Entry 7CFS (electron microscopy, 3.56 A resolution); this record covers chains A and B of the 3 polymer chains in the assembly.

# Chain A (and B)
Name: Acid-sensing ion channel 1
From: Homo sapiens
Notes: chain B of this document is another copy of the same molecule, construct and numbering; everything in this record applies to it too
Reference sequence: P78348 (ASIC1_HUMAN); residues 1-468 here = UniProt positions 1-468
Sequence (477 residues; row label = number of the first residue in the row; numbers below 1 keep their minus sign (Met-8 is residue -8)):
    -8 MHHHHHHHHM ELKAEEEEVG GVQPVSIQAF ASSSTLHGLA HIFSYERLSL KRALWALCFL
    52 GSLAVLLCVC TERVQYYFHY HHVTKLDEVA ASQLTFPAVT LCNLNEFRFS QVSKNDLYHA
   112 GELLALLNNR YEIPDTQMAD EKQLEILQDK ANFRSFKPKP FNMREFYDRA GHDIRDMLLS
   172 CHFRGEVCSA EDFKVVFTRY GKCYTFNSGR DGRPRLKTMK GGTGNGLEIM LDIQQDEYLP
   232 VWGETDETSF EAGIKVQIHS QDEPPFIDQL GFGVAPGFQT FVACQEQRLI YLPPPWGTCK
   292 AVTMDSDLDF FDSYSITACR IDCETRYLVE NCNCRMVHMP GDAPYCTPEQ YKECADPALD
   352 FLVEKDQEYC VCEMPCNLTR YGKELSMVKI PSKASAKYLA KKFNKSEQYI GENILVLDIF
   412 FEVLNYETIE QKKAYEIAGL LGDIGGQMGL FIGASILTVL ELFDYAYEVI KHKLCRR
Disordered / not traced: -8 to 39, 466-468
Differences from the reference sequence: initiating methionine (-8); expression tag (-7 to 0)
UniProt features mapped onto this chain:
  - motif: Gly444 to Ser446 (GAS motif)
  - site: Glu79 (Involved in channel desensitization), Phe352 (Involved in the inhibition by the spider venom psalmotoxin-1), Asp357 (Involved in proton-dependent gating)
  - glycosylation (N-linked (GlcNAc...) asparagine): Asn368, Asn395
  - mutagenesis: Gln102 (Q102R: Decreased inhibition by mambalgin-1; when associated with E-167), Arg155 (R155L/F: Decreased inhibition by mambalgin-1), Asp167 (D167E: Decreased inhibition by mambalgin-1; when associated with R-102), Asp347 (D347A: Loss of inhibition by mambalgin-1. Changed pH-gating as lower pH is required for activation), Asp351 (D351G: Decreased inhibition by mambalgin-1. Changed pH-gating as lower pH is required for activation), Phe352 (F352L: Complete loss in the shift of pH for both activation and desensitization by the spider venom psalmotoxin-1. Decreased inhibition by mambalgin-1), Asp357 (D357A/N: Changed pH-gating as lower pH is required for activation), Tyr360 (Y360A: Loss of inhibition by mambalgin-1)
Cystine bridges: Cys93-Cys194, Cys172-Cys179, Cys290-Cys367, Cys310-Cys363, Cys314-Cys361, Cys323-Cys345, Cys325-Cys337
Glycans and other covalent adducts: N-acetylglucosamine (NAG) linked to Asn368, Asn395
Ion coordination: Na+: Asp434 (shared with Asp434(B) of chain B; 1 residue of chain C)

# Interface between chain A and chain B
Contacting residue pairs (74):
  Leu45(A) - Leu451(B)  hydrophobic
  Cys49(A) - Leu448(B)  hydrophobic
  Cys49(A) - Leu451(B)  hydrophobic
  Phe50(A) - Leu448(B)  hydrophobic
  Arg64(A) - Ala429(B)
  His72(A) - Lys423(B)  hydrogen bond
  His73(A) - Lys76(B)
  His73(A) - Asp78(B)
  Val74(A) - Val74(B)  hydrophobic
  Val74(A) - Thr75(B)
  Thr75(A) - Thr75(B)
  Thr75(A) - Leu77(B)
  Leu77(A) - Leu77(B)  hydrophobic
  Leu95(A) - Val379(B)  hydrophobic
  Gln226(A) - Ser383(B)
  Gln226(A) - Lys384(B)  hydrogen bond (side chain-backbone)
  Leu230(A) - Ala385(B)
  Val232(A) - Ala385(B)
  Val232(A) - Ser386(B)
  Val232(A) - Tyr389(B)
  Trp233(A) - Tyr389(B)
  Gly234(A) - Tyr389(B)
  Glu235(A) - Tyr389(B)
  Phe241(A) - Met221(B)  hydrophobic
  Phe241(A) - Ile381(B)
  Phe241(A) - Ser383(B)  hydrogen bond (backbone-side chain)
  Phe241(A) - Ser386(B)
  Phe241(A) - Leu390(B)  hydrophobic
  Glu242(A) - Gln270(B)
  Glu242(A) - Val379(B)
  Glu242(A) - Lys380(B)
  Glu242(A) - Ile381(B)
  Ala243(A) - Val379(B)
  Ala243(A) - Lys380(B)  hydrogen bond (backbone-backbone)
  Ala243(A) - Ser383(B)
  Gly244(A) - Val379(B)
  Lys246(A) - Thr214(B)
  Asp259(A) - Gly213(B)
  Asp259(A) - Thr214(B)
  Gln260(A) - Gly213(B)
  Gln260(A) - Glu413(B)
  Leu261(A) - Glu413(B)
  Phe263(A) - Ser377(B)
  Gly264(A) - Ser377(B)
  Gly264(A) - Met378(B)
  Gly264(A) - Val379(B)
  Val265(A) - Met378(B)
  Ala266(A) - Phe269(B)  hydrophobic
  Ala266(A) - Met378(B)  hydrogen bond (backbone-backbone)
  Pro267(A) - Lys380(B)
  Phe269(A) - Phe269(B)  hydrophobic
  Tyr282(A) - Glu79(B)  hydrogen bond
  Val354(A) - Met210(B)
  Arg371(A) - Glu79(B)  salt bridge
  Tyr400(A) - Lys384(B)
  Glu403(A) - Lys384(B)
  Asn404(A) - Lys384(B)
  Gln422(A) - Leu77(B)  hydrogen bond (side chain-backbone)
  Asp434(A) - Asp434(B)
  Gly437(A) - Gly433(B)
  Gly437(A) - Gly436(B)
  Gly437(A) - Gly437(B)
  Gln438(A) - Ala429(B)
  Gln438(A) - Gly433(B)
  Gly440(A) - Ser446(B)
  Leu441(A) - Leu432(B)
  Leu441(A) - Gly436(B)
  Leu441(A) - Met439(B)  hydrophobic
  Leu441(A) - Ser446(B)
  Leu441(A) - Ile447(B)  hydrogen bond (backbone-backbone)
  Phe442(A) - Leu432(B)  hydrophobic
  Phe442(A) - Ile447(B)
  Phe442(A) - Leu448(B)
  Gly444(A) - Ser446(B)
Interface residues without a listed pair, chain A (61 interface residues in all): Trp46, Ser53, Val60, Glu63, Ala130, Tyr191, Asp227, Tyr229, Pro231, Asp237, Ser240, Gln358, Met365, Leu376, Met378, Ile420, Ile443
Interface residues without a listed pair, chain B (43 interface residues in all): Gly176, Lys211, Phe272, Leu376, Lys388, Val414, Gly430

# Overview
Chain A and chain B form an interface of 61 and 43 residues respectively; the contacts include 8 hydrogen
bonds and 1 salt bridge. Polar pairs include Arg371(A)-Glu79(B), His72(A)-Lys423(B) and Gln226(A)-Lys384(B).
N-acetylglucosamine is covalently linked to Asn368(A) and Asn395(A).
Both chains are Acid-sensing ion channel 1 (Homo sapiens). Entry 7CFS (Cryo-EM strucutre of human acid-sensing
ion channel 1a at pH 8.0) was determined by electron microscopy, deposited together with 7CFT.
